9HBU - chains C and H of the 4 polymer chains in the assembly; structure by electron microscopy, 3.51 A resolution.

== Chain C ==
Name: Tilapia Lake Virus nucleoprotein (segment 4)
Organism: Tilapia lake virus
UniProtKB: A0A1Y9SHW7 (A0A1Y9SHW7_9VIRU); residue numbers follow UniProt; this construct covers 1-354
Sequence (354 residues; row label = number of the first residue in the row):
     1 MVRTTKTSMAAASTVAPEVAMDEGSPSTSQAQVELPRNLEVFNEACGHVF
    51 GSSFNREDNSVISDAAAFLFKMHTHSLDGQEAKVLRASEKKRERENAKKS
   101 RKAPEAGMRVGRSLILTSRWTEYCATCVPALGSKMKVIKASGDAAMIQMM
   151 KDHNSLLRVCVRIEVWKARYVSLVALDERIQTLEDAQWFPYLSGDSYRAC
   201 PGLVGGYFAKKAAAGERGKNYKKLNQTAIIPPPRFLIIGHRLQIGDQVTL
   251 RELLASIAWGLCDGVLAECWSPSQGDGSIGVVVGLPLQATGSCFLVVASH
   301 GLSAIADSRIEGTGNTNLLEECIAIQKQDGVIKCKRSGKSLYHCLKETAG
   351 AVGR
Unresolved in the structure: 1-33, 290-315, 351-354
Reported in the primary citation:
  - binding site for 40-mer vRNA loop (chain H): Asn38, Arg112, Lys139, Lys151, Arg158, Arg162, Arg179, Asn225, Arg241

== Chain H ==
Molecule: 40-mer vRNA loop
Sequence (37 nucleotides; each row starts with the number of its first residue; note: 3 numbers in that range are skipped by the numbering (no residue carries them; nothing is unmodelled there)):
     2 XXXXXXXXXXXXXXXXXXX
    24 XXXXXXXXXXXXXXXXXX
Modified / non-standard residues: P5P (purine riboside-5'-monophosphate) at position 2, P5P (purine riboside-5'-monophosphate) at position 3, P5P (purine riboside-5'-monophosphate) at position 4, Y5P (1-(5-O-phosphono-beta-D-ribofuranosyl)-1,4-dihydropyrimidine) at position 5, Y5P (1-(5-O-phosphono-beta-D-ribofuranosyl)-1,4-dihydropyrimidine) at position 6, Y5P (1-(5-O-phosphono-beta-D-ribofuranosyl)-1,4-dihydropyrimidine) at position 7, Y5P (1-(5-O-phosphono-beta-D-ribofuranosyl)-1,4-dihydropyrimidine) at position 8, Y5P (1-(5-O-phosphono-beta-D-ribofuranosyl)-1,4-dihydropyrimidine) at position 9, Y5P (1-(5-O-phosphono-beta-D-ribofuranosyl)-1,4-dihydropyrimidine) at position 10, Y5P (1-(5-O-phosphono-beta-D-ribofuranosyl)-1,4-dihydropyrimidine) at position 11, Y5P (1-(5-O-phosphono-beta-D-ribofuranosyl)-1,4-dihydropyrimidine) at position 12, Y5P (1-(5-O-phosphono-beta-D-ribofuranosyl)-1,4-dihydropyrimidine) at position 13, Y5P (1-(5-O-phosphono-beta-D-ribofuranosyl)-1,4-dihydropyrimidine) at position 14, P5P (purine riboside-5'-monophosphate) at position 15, Y5P (1-(5-O-phosphono-beta-D-ribofuranosyl)-1,4-dihydropyrimidine) at position 16, P5P (purine riboside-5'-monophosphate) at position 17, Y5P (1-(5-O-phosphono-beta-D-ribofuranosyl)-1,4-dihydropyrimidine) at position 18, Y5P (1-(5-O-phosphono-beta-D-ribofuranosyl)-1,4-dihydropyrimidine) at position 19, Y5P (1-(5-O-phosphono-beta-D-ribofuranosyl)-1,4-dihydropyrimidine) at position 20, P5P (purine riboside-5'-monophosphate) at position 24, P5P (purine riboside-5'-monophosphate) at position 25, Y5P (1-(5-O-phosphono-beta-D-ribofuranosyl)-1,4-dihydropyrimidine) at position 26, P5P (purine riboside-5'-monophosphate) at position 27, Y5P (1-(5-O-phosphono-beta-D-ribofuranosyl)-1,4-dihydropyrimidine) at position 28, P5P (purine riboside-5'-monophosphate) at position 29, P5P (purine riboside-5'-monophosphate) at position 30, P5P (purine riboside-5'-monophosphate) at position 31, P5P (purine riboside-5'-monophosphate) at position 32, P5P (purine riboside-5'-monophosphate) at position 33, P5P (purine riboside-5'-monophosphate) at position 34, P5P (purine riboside-5'-monophosphate) at position 35, P5P (purine riboside-5'-monophosphate) at position 36, Y5P (1-(5-O-phosphono-beta-D-ribofuranosyl)-1,4-dihydropyrimidine) at position 37, Y5P (1-(5-O-phosphono-beta-D-ribofuranosyl)-1,4-dihydropyrimidine) at position 38, Y5P (1-(5-O-phosphono-beta-D-ribofuranosyl)-1,4-dihydropyrimidine) at position 39, Y5P (1-(5-O-phosphono-beta-D-ribofuranosyl)-1,4-dihydropyrimidine) at position 40, P5P (purine riboside-5'-monophosphate) at position 41

== How chain C and chain H interact ==
Residue-residue contacts (25; chain C residue first):
  Lys83(C) - Y5P_7(H)  phosphate contact
  Lys83(C) - Y5P_8(H)  phosphate contact
  Leu85(C) - Y5P_7(H)  sugar contact
  Lys90(C) - Y5P_11(H)  salt bridge to the phosphate
  Lys90(C) - Y5P_12(H)  salt bridge to the phosphate
  Lys91(C) - Y5P_8(H)  salt bridge to the phosphate
  Arg112(C) - Y5P_20(H)  salt bridge to the phosphate
  Leu131(C) - Y5P_7(H)  sugar contact
  Gly132(C) - Y5P_7(H)  base contact
  Met135(C) - Y5P_6(H)  base contact
  Lys136(C) - Y5P_5(H)  salt bridge to the phosphate
  Lys139(C) - P5P_3(H)  phosphate contact
  Lys139(C) - P5P_4(H)  salt bridge to the phosphate
  Asn154(C) - Y5P_6(H)  base contact
  Glu178(C) - P5P_17(H)  sugar contact
  Glu178(C) - P5P_27(H)  base contact
  Arg179(C) - P5P_27(H)  phosphate contact
  Gly194(C) - Y5P_8(H)  base contact
  Arg198(C) - Y5P_5(H)  hydrogen bond to the sugar
  Arg198(C) - Y5P_6(H)  hydrogen bond to the sugar
  Arg198(C) - Y5P_8(H)  base contact
  Tyr207(C) - Y5P_9(H)  sugar contact
  Phe208(C) - Y5P_8(H)  base contact
  Asn220(C) - P5P_3(H)  base contact
  Asn220(C) - P5P_4(H)  base contact
Other interface residues (no listed pair), chain C (25 interface residues in all): Val84, Arg86, Arg94, Ser133, Lys134, Gln181, Asp195
Other interface residues (no listed pair), chain H (14 interface residues in all): Y5P_19, Y5P_28

== Overview ==
25 residues of chain C face 14 of chain H across their interface, with 2 hydrogen bonds and 6 salt bridges.
Polar contacts include Arg198(C)-Y5P_5(H), Arg198(C)-Y5P_6(H) and Lys90(C)-Y5P_11(H). From the paper: a
binding site for 40-mer vRNA loop (chain H) at Asn38(C), Arg112(C) and Lys139(C) among others.
Chain C is Tilapia Lake Virus nucleoprotein (segment 4) (Tilapia lake virus) and chain H is a 40-mer vRNA
loop; the structure, TiLV-NP tetramer (pseudo-C2) (local refinement around 2 TiLV-NPs), was determined by
electron microscopy together with 9HBR, 9HBS, 9HBT, 9HBV, 9HBW, 9HBX, 9HBY and 9HBZ from the same study.
